PDB entry 8ISS | electron microscopy, 3.19 A resolution | chains B and D of the 5 polymer chains in the assembly

# Chain B
Protein: tRNA-splicing endonuclease subunit Sen2
From: Homo sapiens
Notes: EC 4.6.1.16
UniProt: Q8NCE0 (SEN2_HUMAN); numbering as in UniProt (aligned over 1-465)
Amino-acid sequence (465 residues; numbered 1 to 465; the number before each row is that of its first residue):
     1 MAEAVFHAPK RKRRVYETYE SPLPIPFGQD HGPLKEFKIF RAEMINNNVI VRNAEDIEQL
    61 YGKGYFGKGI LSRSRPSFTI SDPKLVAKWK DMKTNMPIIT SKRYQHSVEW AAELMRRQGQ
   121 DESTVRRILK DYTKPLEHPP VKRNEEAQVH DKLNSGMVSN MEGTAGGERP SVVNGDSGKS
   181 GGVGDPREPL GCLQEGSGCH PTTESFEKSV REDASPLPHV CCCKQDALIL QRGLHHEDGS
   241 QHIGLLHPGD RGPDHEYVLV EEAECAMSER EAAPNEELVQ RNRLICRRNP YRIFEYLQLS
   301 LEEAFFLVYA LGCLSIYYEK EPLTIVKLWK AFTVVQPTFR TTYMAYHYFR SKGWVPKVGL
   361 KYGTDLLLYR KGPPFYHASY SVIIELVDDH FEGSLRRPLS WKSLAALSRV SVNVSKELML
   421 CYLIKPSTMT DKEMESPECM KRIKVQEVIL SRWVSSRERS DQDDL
Disordered / not traced: 17-36, 79-296, 462-465
From the paper describing this entry:
  - binding site for the 88-nt RNA strand: Lys10, Lys12, His377, Arg409, Asn413, Arg452, Ser456, Arg457, Arg459
  - mutagenesis - R409A: unchanged catalytic activity
  - mutagenesis - R73A/K361A, R409A/R452A: decreased catalytic activity
  - catalytic residues: Tyr369, His377, Lys416

# Chain D
Protein: tRNA-splicing endonuclease subunit Sen54
From: Homo sapiens
UniProt: Q7Z6J9 (SEN54_HUMAN); numbering as in UniProt (aligned over 1-526)
Amino-acid sequence (530 residues; numbered -3 to 526; the number before each row is that of its first residue; numbers below 1 keep their minus sign (Ser-3 is residue -3)):
    -3 SYWDMEPEPE PAAVEVPAGR VLSARELFAA RSRSQKLPQR SHGPKDFLPD GSAAQAERLR
    57 RCREELWQLL AEQRVERLGS LVAAEWRPEE GFVELKSPAG KFWQTMGFSE QGRQRLHPEE
   117 ALYLLECGSI HLFHQDLPLS IQEAYQLLLT DHTVTFLQYQ VFSHLKRLGY VVRRFQPSSV
   177 LSPYERQLNL DASVQHLEDG DGKRKRSSSS PRSINKKAKA LDNSLQPKSL AASSPPPCSQ
   237 PSQCPEEKPQ ESSPMKGPGG PFQLLGSLGP SPGPAREGVG CSWESGRAEN GVTGAGKRRW
   297 NFEQISFPNM ASDSRHTLLR APAPELLPAN VAGRETDAES WCQKLNQRKE KLSRREREHH
   357 AEAAQFQEDV NADPEVQRCS SWREYKELLQ RRQVQRSQRR APHLWGQPVT PLLSPGQASS
   417 PAVVLQHISV LQTTHLPDGG ARLLEKSGGL EIIFDVYQAD AVATFRKNNP GKPYARMCIS
   477 GFDEPVPDLC SLKRLSYQSG DVPLIFALVD HGDISFYSFR DFTLPQDVGH
Disordered / not traced: -3 to 5, 174-402, 524-526
Sequence notes: expression tag (-3 to 0)
From the paper describing this entry:
  - binding site for the 88-nt RNA strand: Arg27 to Ser48

# How chain B and chain D interact
Residue-residue contacts (120):
  Met1(B) - Gly496(D)  hydrogen bond (backbone-backbone)
  Met1(B) - Asp497(D)
  Met1(B) - Asp517(D)
  Ala2(B) - Val498(D)
  Ala2(B) - Pro499(D)
  Ala2(B) - Arg516(D)
  Ala2(B) - Asp517(D)
  Glu3(B) - Asp517(D)
  Glu3(B) - Thr519(D)
  Ala4(B) - Asp517(D)  hydrogen bond (backbone-backbone)
  Ala4(B) - Phe518(D)
  Val5(B) - Phe518(D)
  Phe6(B) - Pro521(D)  hydrophobic
  Phe306(B) - Ile424(D)  hydrophobic
  Val308(B) - Pro407(D)
  Tyr309(B) - Thr406(D)
  Tyr309(B) - Pro407(D)
  Tyr309(B) - Leu408(D)  hydrogen bond (backbone-backbone)
  Ala310(B) - Leu409(D)
  Ala310(B) - Ile424(D)
  Gly312(B) - Pro407(D)
  Thr324(B) - Gln403(D)  hydrogen bond
  Val326(B) - Val405(D)  hydrophobic
  Met344(B) - Leu427(D)
  His347(B) - Leu408(D)
  His347(B) - Ile424(D)  hydrogen bond (side chain-backbone)
  Tyr348(B) - Leu427(D)  hydrophobic
  Tyr348(B) - Thr429(D)
  Ser351(B) - Leu421(D)
  Ser351(B) - Ile424(D)
  Ser351(B) - Ser425(D)
  Ser351(B) - Gln522(D)
  Lys352(B) - Leu421(D)
  Lys352(B) - Leu520(D)  hydrogen bond (side chain-backbone)
  Lys352(B) - Pro521(D)
  Lys352(B) - Gln522(D)
  Lys352(B) - Asp523(D)  hydrogen bond (backbone-backbone)
  Gly353(B) - Leu421(D)
  Gly353(B) - Gln522(D)
  Trp354(B) - Leu520(D)
  Trp354(B) - Pro521(D)  hydrogen bond (side chain-backbone)
  Trp354(B) - Asp523(D)
  Arg370(B) - Asp523(D)  salt bridge
  Tyr380(B) - Phe518(D)
  Tyr380(B) - Leu520(D)  hydrophobic
  Val387(B) - Leu485(D)  hydrophobic
  Phe391(B) - Leu439(D)  hydrophobic
  Phe391(B) - Asp484(D)
  Phe391(B) - Cys486(D)  hydrophobic
  Phe391(B) - Lys489(D)
  Leu399(B) - Val482(D)
  Trp401(B) - Gly477(D)
  Trp401(B) - Phe478(D)
  Trp401(B) - Glu480(D)
  Trp401(B) - Pro481(D)
  Trp401(B) - Val482(D)  hydrophobic
  Trp401(B) - Pro483(D)
  Trp401(B) - Leu504(D)
  Trp401(B) - Phe515(D)  hydrophobic
  Lys402(B) - Phe478(D)
  Leu404(B) - Val482(D)  hydrophobic
  Ala405(B) - Phe478(D)  hydrophobic
  Ala405(B) - Tyr513(D)
  Ser408(B) - Tyr513(D)
  Met419(B) - Leu520(D)  hydrophobic
  Leu420(B) - Phe515(D)  hydrophobic
  Tyr422(B) - Leu485(D)  hydrophobic
  Ile424(B) - Leu485(D)  hydrophobic
  Ile424(B) - Lys489(D)
  Pro437(B) - Val405(D)
  Glu438(B) - Val405(D)
  Met440(B) - Leu427(D)
  Lys441(B) - Val426(D)
  Ile443(B) - Leu427(D)  hydrophobic
  Ile443(B) - Gln428(D)
  Lys444(B) - Gln428(D)
  Lys444(B) - Thr430(D)
  Val445(B) - Leu427(D)  hydrophobic
  Val445(B) - Gln428(D)  hydrogen bond (backbone-backbone)
  Val445(B) - Thr429(D)
  Val445(B) - Thr430(D)  hydrogen bond (backbone-backbone)
  Gln446(B) - Thr430(D)  hydrogen bond
  Gln446(B) - His431(D)  hydrogen bond (side chain-backbone)
  Gln446(B) - Leu432(D)
  Gln446(B) - Asp517(D)  hydrogen bond
  Glu447(B) - Asp517(D)
  Glu447(B) - Phe518(D)
  Glu447(B) - Leu520(D)
  Val448(B) - Leu432(D)  hydrophobic
  Val448(B) - Phe515(D)  hydrophobic
  Val448(B) - Arg516(D)
  Ile449(B) - Ser514(D)
  Ile449(B) - Phe515(D)
  Ile449(B) - Arg516(D)  hydrogen bond (backbone-backbone)
  Ile449(B) - Phe518(D)  hydrophobic
  Leu450(B) - Tyr513(D)  hydrophobic
  Leu450(B) - Ser514(D)
  Ser451(B) - Ser514(D)  hydrogen bond (backbone-backbone)
  Arg452(B) - Phe512(D)
  Trp453(B) - Leu161(D)  hydrophobic
  Trp453(B) - Tyr166(D)
  Trp453(B) - Tyr470(D)
  Trp453(B) - Ile501(D)
  Trp453(B) - Phe512(D)  hydrogen bond (backbone-backbone)
  Trp453(B) - Arg516(D)
  Ser455(B) - His160(D)  hydrogen bond
  Ser455(B) - Leu164(D)
  Ser455(B) - Tyr166(D)  hydrogen bond (backbone-side chain)
  Ser456(B) - Leu164(D)
  Glu458(B) - Tyr166(D)  hydrogen bond (backbone-side chain)
  Glu458(B) - Gln454(D)
  Glu458(B) - Tyr470(D)
  Arg459(B) - Leu164(D)  hydrogen bond (side chain-backbone)
  Arg459(B) - Tyr166(D)  hydrogen bond (backbone-side chain)
  Arg459(B) - Gln454(D)
  Arg459(B) - Ala455(D)  hydrogen bond (backbone-backbone)
  Ser460(B) - Gln454(D)
  Ser460(B) - Asp456(D)
  Asp461(B) - Gln454(D)
  Asp461(B) - Asp456(D)  hydrogen bond (backbone-side chain)
Other interface residues (no listed pair), chain B (63 interface residues in all): Leu311, Ile325, Phe349, Arg350, Leu368, Ser400, Leu423, Ser436
Other interface residues (no listed pair), chain D (57 interface residues in all): Gly165, Pro433, Ser476, Leu488

# Overview
The interface between chain B and chain D involves 63 residues on one side and 57 on the other, with 23
hydrogen bonds and 1 salt bridge. Polar contacts include Arg370(B)-Asp523(D), Thr324(B)-Gln403(D) and
His347(B)-Ile424(D). The paper reports catalytic residues Tyr369(B), His377(B) and Lys416(B); R73A/K361A and
R409A/R452A of chain B reduce catalytic activity.
Chain B is tRNA-splicing endonuclease subunit Sen2 and chain D is tRNA-splicing endonuclease subunit Sen54,
both from Homo sapiens; the structure, Cryo-EM structure of wild-type human tRNA Splicing Endonuclease Complex
bound to pre-tRNA-ARG at 3.19 A resolution, was determined by electron microscopy.
